7TNS - chains 18 and E4 of the 101 polymer chains in the assembly; structure by electron microscopy, 6.70 A resolution (low resolution: residue-level contacts below are approximate; hydrogen-bond / salt-bridge calls are withheld).

[Chain 18]
Name: Microtubule associated protein SPM1
Source organism: Toxoplasma gondii
Reference sequence: S8F1Y1 (S8F1Y1_TOXGM); residue numbers follow UniProt; this construct covers 1-351
Chain sequence (351 residues; numbered 1 to 351; the number before each row is that of its first residue):
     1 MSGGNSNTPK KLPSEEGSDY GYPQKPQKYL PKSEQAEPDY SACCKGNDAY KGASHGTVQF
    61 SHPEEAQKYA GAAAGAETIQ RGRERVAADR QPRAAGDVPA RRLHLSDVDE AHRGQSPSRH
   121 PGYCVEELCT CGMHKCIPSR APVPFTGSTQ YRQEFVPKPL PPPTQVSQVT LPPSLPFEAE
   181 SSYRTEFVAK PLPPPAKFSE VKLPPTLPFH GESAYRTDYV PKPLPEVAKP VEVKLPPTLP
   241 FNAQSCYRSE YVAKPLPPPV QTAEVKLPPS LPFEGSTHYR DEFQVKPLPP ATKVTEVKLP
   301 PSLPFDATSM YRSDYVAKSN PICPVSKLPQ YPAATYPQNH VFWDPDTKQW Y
Disordered / not traced: 1-236, 259-351
Differences from the reference sequence: conflict A263 (Val in S8F1Y1)

[Chain E4]
Name: Tubulin alpha chain
Source organism: Toxoplasma gondii
Reference sequence: P10873 (TBA_TOXGO); residue numbers follow UniProt; this construct covers 1-453
Chain sequence (453 residues; each row starts with the number of its first residue):
     1 MREVISIHVG QAGIQIGNAC WELFCLEHGI QPDGQMPSDK TIGGGDDAFN TFFSETGAGK
    61 HVPRCVFLDL EPTVVDEVRT GTYRHLFHPE QLISGKEDAA NNFARGHYTI GKEIVDLSLD
   121 RIRKLADNCT GLQGFLMFNA VGGGTGSGLG CLLLERLSVD YGKKSKLNFC SWPSPQVSTA
   181 VVEPYNSVLS THSLLEHTDV AVMLDNEAIY DICRRNLDIE RPTYTNLNRL IAQVISSLTA
   241 SLRFDGALNV DVTEFQTNLV PYPRIHFMLS SYAPIISAEK AYHEQLSVAE ITNSAFEPAS
   301 MMAKCDPRHG KYMACCLMYR GDVVPKDVNA AVATIKTKRT IQFVDWCPTG FKCGINYQPP
   361 TVVPGGDLAK VMRAVCMISN STAIAEVFSR MDHKFDLMYA KRAFVHWYVG EGMEEGEFSE
   421 AREDLAALEK DYEEVGIETA EGEGEEEGYG DEY
Disordered / not traced: 38-46, 438-453

[Chain 18 / chain E4 interface]
Pairs across the interface (22; chain 18 residue first):
  C246(18) with T225(E4)
  Y247(18) with N18(E4); E77(E4); V78(E4)
  R248(18) with E77(E4); T80(E4)
  E250(18) with E22(E4); T225(E4); R229(E4)
  Y251(18) with Q15(E4); N18(E4); A19(E4); E22(E4)
  V252(18) with Y83(E4)
  K254(18) with E22(E4); L26(E4); V363(E4); P364(E4)
  P255(18) with L26(E4); P364(E4)
  L256(18) with P37(E4)
  P257(18) with L26(E4)
Interface residues without a listed pair, chain 18 (12 interface residues in all): S245, A253
Interface residues without a listed pair, chain E4 (21 interface residues in all): E27, G29, P32, G81, T82, T223, T361

[Overview]
12 residues of chain 18 face 21 of chain E4 across their interface.
Chain 18 is Microtubule associated protein SPM1 and chain E4 is Tubulin alpha chain, both from Toxoplasma
gondii; the structure, Subpellicular microtubule from detergent-extract Toxoplasma gondii cells, was
determined by electron microscopy (same publication as 7TNQ and 7TNT).
